3VQW - chain A; structure by X-ray diffraction, 2.40 A resolution.

[Chain A]
Protein: Pyrrolysine--tRNA ligase
Organism: Methanosarcina mazei
Notes: EC 6.1.1.26; engineered mutation(s): E444G
Chain sequence (291 residues; numbered 164 to 454; the number before each row is that of its first residue):
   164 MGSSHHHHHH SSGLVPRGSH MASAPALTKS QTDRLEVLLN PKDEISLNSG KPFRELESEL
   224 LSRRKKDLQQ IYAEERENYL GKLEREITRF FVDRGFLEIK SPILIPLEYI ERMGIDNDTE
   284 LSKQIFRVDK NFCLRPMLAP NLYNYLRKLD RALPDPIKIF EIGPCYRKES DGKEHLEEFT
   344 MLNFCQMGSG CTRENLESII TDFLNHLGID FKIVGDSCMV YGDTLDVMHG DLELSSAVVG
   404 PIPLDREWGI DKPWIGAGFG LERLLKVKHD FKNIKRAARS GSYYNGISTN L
Disordered / not traced: 164-187, 208-211, 380-384
Modified positions: Mse164, Mse184, Mse382 (selenomethionine); Mse276, Mse300, Mse344, Mse350, Mse391 (selenomethionine; parent Met)
Bound ions: Mg2+: Glu396, Ser399 (together with AMP-PNP)
Small-molecule neighbours: AMP-PNP (ANP; phosphoaminophosphonic acid-adenylate ester): Arg330, Glu332, Glu337, His338, Leu339, Phe342, Mse344, Glu396, Leu397, Ser398, Ser399, Gly421, Phe422, Gly423, Arg426

[Overview]
Bound to chain A: AMP-PNP. The Mg2+ site is built by Glu396 and Ser399.
Chain A is Pyrrolysine--tRNA ligase (Methanosarcina mazei); the structure, Crystal structure of the SeMet
substituted catalytic domain of pyrrolysyl-tRNA synthetase, was determined by X-ray diffraction, deposited
together with 3VQV, 3VQX and 3VQY.
